Entry 3OC0 (X-ray diffraction, 2.70 A resolution); this record covers chains A and B.

# Chain A (and B)
Molecule: Dipeptidyl peptidase 4
From: Homo sapiens
Notes: EC 3.4.14.5; chain B of this document is another copy of the same molecule, construct and numbering; everything in this record applies to it too
UniProt: P27487 (DPP4_HUMAN); numbering as in UniProt (aligned over 39-766)
Chain sequence (728 residues; row label = number of the first residue in the row):
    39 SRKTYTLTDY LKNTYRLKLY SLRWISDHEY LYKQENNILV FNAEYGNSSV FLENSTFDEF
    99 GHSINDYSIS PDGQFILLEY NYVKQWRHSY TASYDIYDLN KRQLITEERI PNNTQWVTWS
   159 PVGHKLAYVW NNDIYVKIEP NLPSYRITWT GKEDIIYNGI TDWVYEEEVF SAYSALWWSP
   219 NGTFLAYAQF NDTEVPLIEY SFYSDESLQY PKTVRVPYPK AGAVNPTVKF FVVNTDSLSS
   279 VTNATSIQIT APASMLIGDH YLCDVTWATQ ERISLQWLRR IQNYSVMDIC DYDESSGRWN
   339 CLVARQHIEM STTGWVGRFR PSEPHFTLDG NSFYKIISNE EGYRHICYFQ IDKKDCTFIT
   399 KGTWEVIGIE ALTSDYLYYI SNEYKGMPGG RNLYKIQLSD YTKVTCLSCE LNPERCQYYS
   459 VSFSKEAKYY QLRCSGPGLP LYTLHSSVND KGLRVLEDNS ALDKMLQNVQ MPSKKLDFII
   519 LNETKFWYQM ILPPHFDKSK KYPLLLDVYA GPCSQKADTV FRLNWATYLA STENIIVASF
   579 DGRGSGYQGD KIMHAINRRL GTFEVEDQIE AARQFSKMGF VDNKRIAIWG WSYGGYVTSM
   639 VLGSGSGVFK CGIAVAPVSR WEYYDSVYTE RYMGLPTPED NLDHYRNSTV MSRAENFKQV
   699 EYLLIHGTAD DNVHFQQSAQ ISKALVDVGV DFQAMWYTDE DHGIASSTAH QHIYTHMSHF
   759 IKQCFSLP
Cystine bridges: Cys328-Cys339, Cys385-Cys394, Cys444-Cys447, Cys454-Cys472, Cys649-Cys762
Covalently attached groups: N-acetylglucosamine (NAG) linked to Asn85, Asn150, Asn229, Asn281
Residues lining bound ligands: B2Q ((2S,3R,11bR)-3-butyl-9,10-dimethoxy-1,3,4,6,7,11b-hexahydro-2H-pyrido[2,1-a]isoquinolin-2-amine): Arg125, Glu205, Glu206, Val207, Ser209, Phe357, Arg358, Tyr547, Ser630, Tyr631, Val656, Trp659, Tyr662, Tyr666, Asn710, Val711

# Interface between chain A and chain B
Pairs across the interface - 98 pairs, chain A then chain B:
  Pro234(A) - Tyr248(B)
  Leu235(A) - Tyr248(B)
  Ile236(A) - Pro249(B)
  Glu237(A) - Thr251(B)  hydrogen bond
  Glu237(A) - Arg253(B)  salt bridge
  Ser239(A) - Glu237(B)
  Ser239(A) - Tyr238(B)
  Tyr241(A) - Phe713(B)
  Tyr241(A) - Gln714(B)
  Tyr241(A) - Gln718(B)  hydrogen bond (backbone-side chain)
  Ser242(A) - Gln718(B)  hydrogen bond (backbone-side chain)
  Ser242(A) - Lys721(B)
  Asp243(A) - Gln718(B)  hydrogen bond (backbone-side chain)
  Asp243(A) - Lys721(B)  salt bridge
  Glu244(A) - Arg658(B)  hydrogen bond (backbone-side chain)
  Glu244(A) - Tyr661(B)  hydrogen bond (backbone-side chain)
  Glu244(A) - Thr687(B)
  Glu244(A) - Met689(B)
  Glu244(A) - Gln718(B)
  Leu246(A) - Tyr661(B)
  Leu246(A) - Gln714(B)  hydrogen bond (backbone-side chain)
  Gln247(A) - Lys258(B)
  Gln247(A) - Ala259(B)
  Gln247(A) - Glu660(B)
  Gln247(A) - Tyr661(B)
  Gln247(A) - Gln714(B)  hydrogen bond (backbone-side chain)
  Tyr248(A) - Pro234(B)
  Tyr248(A) - Leu235(B)
  Tyr248(A) - Tyr256(B)  hydrogen bond (side chain-backbone)
  Tyr248(A) - Pro257(B)
  Tyr248(A) - Lys258(B)  hydrogen bond (side chain-backbone)
  Pro249(A) - Gln714(B)
  Thr251(A) - Glu237(B)  hydrogen bond
  Tyr256(A) - Tyr248(B)  hydrogen bond (backbone-side chain)
  Pro257(A) - Tyr248(B)
  Lys258(A) - Gln247(B)
  Lys258(A) - Tyr248(B)  hydrogen bond (backbone-side chain)
  Ala259(A) - Gln247(B)  hydrogen bond (backbone-side chain)
  Ala261(A) - Tyr248(B)
  Arg658(A) - Glu244(B)  hydrogen bond (side chain-backbone)
  Glu660(A) - Gln247(B)  hydrogen bond (backbone-side chain)
  Tyr661(A) - Glu244(B)  hydrogen bond (side chain-backbone)
  Tyr661(A) - Leu246(B)
  Tyr661(A) - Gln247(B)
  Met689(A) - Glu244(B)
  Phe713(A) - Tyr241(B)
  Phe713(A) - Trp734(B)  hydrophobic
  Gln714(A) - Tyr241(B)
  Gln714(A) - Leu246(B)
  Gln714(A) - Gln247(B)  hydrogen bond (side chain-backbone)
  Gln714(A) - Pro249(B)
  Ser716(A) - Trp734(B)
  Ala717(A) - Thr736(B)  hydrogen bond (backbone-side chain)
  Gln718(A) - Tyr241(B)
  Gln718(A) - Ser242(B)  hydrogen bond (side chain-backbone)
  Gln718(A) - Asp243(B)
  Gln718(A) - Glu244(B)
  Ser720(A) - Trp734(B)  hydrogen bond
  Ser720(A) - Thr736(B)  hydrogen bond
  Lys721(A) - Ser242(B)  hydrogen bond (side chain-backbone)
  Lys721(A) - Asp243(B)
  Lys721(A) - Asp737(B)  salt bridge
  Val724(A) - Tyr735(B)  hydrophobic
  Val724(A) - Thr746(B)
  Val724(A) - Ala747(B)  hydrophobic
  Val724(A) - His750(B)
  Asp725(A) - Thr746(B)  hydrogen bond
  Val728(A) - His750(B)
  Asp729(A) - His750(B)  salt bridge
  Asp729(A) - His754(B)  salt bridge
  Asp729(A) - His757(B)  salt bridge
  Phe730(A) - Met733(B)  hydrophobic
  Phe730(A) - His750(B)
  Phe730(A) - His754(B)
  Ala732(A) - Ala732(B)
  Ala732(A) - Met733(B)  hydrophobic
  Ala732(A) - Trp734(B)  hydrophobic
  Met733(A) - Phe730(B)
  Trp734(A) - Leu702(B)  hydrophobic
  Trp734(A) - Phe713(B)
  Trp734(A) - Ser716(B)
  Trp734(A) - Ser720(B)  hydrogen bond
  Trp734(A) - Ala732(B)  hydrophobic
  Trp734(A) - Met733(B)
  Trp734(A) - Trp734(B)  hydrophobic
  Tyr735(A) - Val724(B)  hydrophobic
  Thr736(A) - Ala717(B)
  Thr736(A) - Ser720(B)
  Thr746(A) - Val724(B)
  Thr746(A) - Asp725(B)
  Ala747(A) - Val724(B)  hydrophobic
  His750(A) - Val724(B)
  His750(A) - Val728(B)  hydrogen bond (side chain-backbone)
  His750(A) - Phe730(B)
  His754(A) - Asp729(B)  salt bridge
  His754(A) - Phe730(B)
  His754(A) - Gln731(B)
  His757(A) - Asp729(B)
Also at the interface, not in a pair above, chain A (53 interface residues in all): Tyr238, Ser245, Arg253, Thr687, Leu702, Leu723, Gln731, Asp737
Also at the interface, not in a pair above, chain B (52 interface residues in all): Ile236, Ser239, Ser245, Ala261

# In short
Chain A and chain B form an interface of 53 and 52 residues respectively, with 26 hydrogen bonds and 7 salt
bridges. Polar pairs include Glu237(A)-Arg253(B), Asp243(A)-Lys721(B) and Lys721(A)-Asp737(B). Chain A binds
compound B2Q. N-acetylglucosamine is covalently linked to Asn85(A), Asn150(A), Asn229(A) and Asn281(A).
Both chains are Dipeptidyl peptidase 4 (Homo sapiens). Entry 3OC0 (Structure of human DPP-IV with HTS hit
(2S,3S,11bS)-3-butyl-9,10-dimethoxy-1,3,4,6,7,11b-hexahydro-2H-pyrido[2,1-a]isoquinolin-2-ylamine) was
determined by X-ray diffraction together with 3KWF from the same study.
